PDB entry 4HHB | X-ray diffraction, 1.74 A resolution | chains A and D of the 4 polymer chains in the assembly

== Chain A ==
Name: Hemoglobin subunit alpha
Source organism: Homo sapiens
Reference sequence: P69905 (HBA_HUMAN); residues 1-141 here correspond to UniProt positions 2-142 (UniProt number = residue number + 1)
Amino-acid sequence (141 residues; numbered 1 to 141; the number before each row is that of its first residue):
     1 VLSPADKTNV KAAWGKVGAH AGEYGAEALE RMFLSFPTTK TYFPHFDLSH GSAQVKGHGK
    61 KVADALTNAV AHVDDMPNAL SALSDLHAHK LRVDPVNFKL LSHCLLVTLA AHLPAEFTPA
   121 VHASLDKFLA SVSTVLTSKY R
Metal / ion sites: heme Fe near His87 (its only coordinating residue here)
Ligand contacts: heme (HEM): Met32, Thr39, Tyr42, Phe43, His45, Phe46, His58, Lys61, Val62, Ala65, Leu66, Leu83, Leu86, His87, Leu91, Val93, Asn97, Phe98, Leu101, Val132, Leu136
Curated features (UniProtKB/Swiss-Prot):
  - binding site (O2): His58
  - binding site (heme b): His87
  - site: Thr8, Asn9 (Microbial infection: Cleavage), Lys11 (Not glycated), Ala13, Trp14 (Microbial infection: Cleavage), Tyr24, Gly25 (Microbial infection: Cleavage), Leu29, Glu30 (Microbial infection: Cleavage), His45, Phe46 (Microbial infection: Cleavage), Asp47, Leu48 (Microbial infection: Cleavage), Ser52, Ala53 (Microbial infection: Cleavage), Val55, Lys56 (Microbial infection: Cleavage), Lys56 (Not glycated), Gly59, Lys60 (Microbial infection: Cleavage), Lys60 (Not glycated), Lys90 (Not glycated), Leu91, Arg92 (Microbial infection: Cleavage), Lys99 (Not glycated), Leu106, Val107 (Microbial infection: Cleavage), Thr108, Leu109 (Microbial infection: Cleavage), Val121, His122 (Microbial infection: Cleavage), Ser133, Thr134 (Microbial infection: Cleavage)
  - modified residue: Ser3 (Phosphoserine), Lys7 (N6-succinyllysine), Thr8 (Phosphothreonine), Lys11 (N6-succinyllysine), Lys16 (N6-acetyllysine), Tyr24 (Phosphotyrosine), Ser35 (Phosphoserine), Lys40 (N6-succinyllysine), Ser49 (Phosphoserine), Ser102 (Phosphoserine), Thr108 (Phosphothreonine), Ser124 (Phosphoserine), Ser131 (Phosphoserine), Thr134 (Phosphothreonine), Thr137 (Phosphothreonine), Ser138 (Phosphoserine)
  - glycosylation (N-linked (Glc) (glycation) lysine): Lys7, Lys16, Lys40, Lys61

== Chain D ==
Name: Hemoglobin subunit beta
Source organism: Homo sapiens
Reference sequence: P68871 (HBB_HUMAN); residues 1-146 here correspond to UniProt positions 2-147 (UniProt number = residue number + 1)
Amino-acid sequence (146 residues; row label = number of the first residue in the row):
     1 VHLTPEEKSA VTALWGKVNV DEVGGEALGR LLVVYPWTQR FFESFGDLST PDAVMGNPKV
    61 KAHGKKVLGA FSDGLAHLDN LKGTFATLSE LHCDKLHVDP ENFRLLGNVL VCVLAHHFGK
   121 EFTPPVQAAY QKVVAGVANA LAHKYH
Metal / ion sites: heme Fe near His92 (its only coordinating residue here)
Ligand contacts: heme (HEM): Leu31, Thr38, Phe41, Phe42, Phe45, His63, Lys66, Val67, Ala70, Phe71, Phe85, Leu88, Leu91, His92, Leu96, Val98, Asn102, Phe103, Leu106, Val137, Leu141
Curated features (UniProtKB/Swiss-Prot):
  - binding site ((2R)-2,3-bisphosphoglycerate): Val1, His2, Lys82, His143
  - binding site (heme b): His63, His92
  - site: Glu7, Lys8 (Microbial infection: Cleavage), Gly25, Glu26 (Microbial infection: Cleavage), Gly29, Arg30 (Microbial infection: Cleavage), Tyr35, Pro36 (Microbial infection: Cleavage), Trp37, Thr38 (Microbial infection: Cleavage), Phe45, Gly46 (Microbial infection: Cleavage), Asp52, Ala53 (Microbial infection: Cleavage), Gly56, Asn57 (Microbial infection: Cleavage), Lys59 (Not glycated), Phe71, Ser72 (Microbial infection: Cleavage), Gly74, Leu75 (Microbial infection: Cleavage), Lys82 (Not glycated), Thr84, Phe85 (Microbial infection: Cleavage), His92, Cys93 (Microbial infection: Cleavage), Lys95 (Not glycated), Arg104, Leu105 (Microbial infection: Cleavage), Leu110, Val111 (Microbial infection: Cleavage), Gly119, Lys120 (Microbial infection: Cleavage), Phe122, Thr123 (Microbial infection: Cleavage), Ala128, Ala129 (Microbial infection: Cleavage) and 2 more in UniProt
  - modified residue: Val1 (N-acetylvaline), Ser9 (Phosphoserine), Thr12 (Phosphothreonine), Ser44 (Phosphoserine), Thr50 (Phosphothreonine), Lys59 (N6-acetyllysine), Lys82 (N6-acetyllysine), Thr87 (Phosphothreonine), Cys93 (S-nitrosocysteine), Lys144 (N6-acetyllysine)
  - glycosylation: Val1 (N-linked (Glc) (glycation) valine), Lys8 (N-linked (Glc) (glycation) lysine), Lys17 (N-linked (Glc) (glycation) lysine), Lys66 (N-linked (Glc) (glycation) lysine), Lys120 (N-linked (Glc) (glycation) lysine), Lys144 (N-linked (Glc) (glycation) lysine)

== How chain A and chain D interact ==
Pairs across the interface - 25 pairs, chain A then chain D:
  Pro37(A) with His146(D)
  Thr38(A) with Pro100(D)
  Lys40(A) with His146(D), hydrogen bond (side chain-backbone)
  Thr41(A) with His97(D); Asp99(D); Tyr145(D)
  Tyr42(A) with Arg40(D); Asp99(D), hydrogen bond
  Pro44(A) with His97(D)
  Leu91(A) with Arg40(D), hydrogen bond (backbone-side chain)
  Arg92(A) with Trp37(D); Arg40(D), hydrogen bond (backbone-side chain); Glu43(D), salt bridge
  Asp94(A) with Trp37(D), hydrogen bond; Asp99(D); Glu101(D); Leu105(D)
  Pro95(A) with Trp37(D)
  Val96(A) with Glu101(D)
  Asn97(A) with Asp99(D), hydrogen bond
  Tyr140(A) with Pro36(D); Trp37(D), hydrophobic
  Arg141(A) with Val34(D), hydrogen bond (side chain-backbone); Tyr35(D); Pro36(D)
Other interface residues (no listed pair), chain D (15 interface residues in all): Gln39, Val98

== Overview ==
14 residues of chain A face 15 of chain D across their interface; the contacts include 7 hydrogen bonds and 1
salt bridge. Polar pairs include Arg92(A)-Glu43(D), Lys40(A)-His146(D) and Tyr42(A)-Asp99(D). Chain A binds
heme. Ligands of chain D: heme.
Chain A is Hemoglobin subunit alpha and chain D is Hemoglobin subunit beta, both from Homo sapiens; the
structure, The crystal structure of human deoxyhaemoglobin at 1.74 angstroms resolution, was determined by
X-ray diffraction together with 2HHB and 3HHB from the same study.
